PDB entry 7L05 | X-ray diffraction, 2.21 A resolution | chains B and F of the 6 polymer chains in the assembly

== Chain B ==
Protein: Tubulin beta chain
From: Sus scrofa
UniProt: P02554 (TBB_PIG); the author numbering skips numbers that UniProt does not, so the offset changes along the chain: 1-358 = UniProt 1-358; 367-453 = UniProt 359-445
Sequence (445 residues; numbered 1 to 453; 8 numbers in that range are skipped by the numbering (no residue carries them; nothing is unmodelled there); the number before each row is that of its first residue):
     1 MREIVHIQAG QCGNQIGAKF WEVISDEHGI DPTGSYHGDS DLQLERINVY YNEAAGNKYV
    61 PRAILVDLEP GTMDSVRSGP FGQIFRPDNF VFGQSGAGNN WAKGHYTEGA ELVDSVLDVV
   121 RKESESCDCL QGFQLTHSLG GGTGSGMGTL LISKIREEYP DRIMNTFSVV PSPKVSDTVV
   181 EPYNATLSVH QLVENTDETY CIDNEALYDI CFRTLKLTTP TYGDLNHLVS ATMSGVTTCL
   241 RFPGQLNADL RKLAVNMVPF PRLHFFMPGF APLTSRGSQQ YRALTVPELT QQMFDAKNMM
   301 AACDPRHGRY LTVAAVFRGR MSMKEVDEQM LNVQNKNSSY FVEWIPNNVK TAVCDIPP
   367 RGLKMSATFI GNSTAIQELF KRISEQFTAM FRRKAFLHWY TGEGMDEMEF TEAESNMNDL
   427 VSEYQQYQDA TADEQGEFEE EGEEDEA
Not modelled in the structure: 276-281, 367, 437-453
Curated features (UniProtKB/Swiss-Prot):
  - motif: Met1 to Ile4 (MREI motif)
  - binding site (GTP): Gln11, Glu69, Ser138, Gly142, Thr143, Gly144, Asn204, Asn226
  - binding site (Mg(2+)): Glu69
  - modified residue: Ser40 (Phosphoserine), Lys58 (N6-acetyllysine), Ser172 (Phosphoserine), Thr285 (Phosphothreonine), Thr290 (Phosphothreonine), Arg318 (Omega-N-methylarginine), Glu446 (5-glutamyl polyglutamate)
  - cross-link (Glycyl lysine isopeptide (Lys-Gly)): Lys58 (interchain with G-Cter in ubiquitin), Lys324 (interchain with G-Cter in ubiquitin)

== Chain F ==
Protein: Tubulin Tyrosine Ligase
From: Gallus gallus
UniProt: E1BQ43 (E1BQ43_CHICK); residues 1-378 here = UniProt positions 1-378
Sequence (384 residues; row label = number of the first residue in the row):
     1 MYTFVVRDEN SSVYAEVSRL LLATGQWKRL RKDNPRFNLM LGERNRLPFG RLGHEPGLVQ
    61 LVNYYRGADK LCRKASLVKL IKTSPELSES CTWFPESYVI YPTNLKTPVA PAQNGIRHLI
   121 NNTRTDEREV FLAAYNRRRE GREGNVWIAK SSAGAKGEGI LISSEASELL DFIDEQGQVH
   181 VIQKYLEKPL LLEPGHRKFD IRSWVLVDHL YNIYLYREGV LRTSSEPYNS ANFQDKTCHL
   241 TNHCIQKEYS KNYGRYEEGN EMFFEEFNQY LMDALNTTLE NSILLQIKHI IRSCLMCIEP
   301 AISTKHLHYQ SFQLFGFDFM VDEELKVWLI EVNGAPACAQ KLYAELCQGI VDVAISSVFP
   361 LADTGQKTSQ PTSIFIKLHH HHHH
Not modelled in the structure: 103-124, 153-159, 176-178, 363-372
Differences from the reference sequence: expression tag (379-384)

== How chain B and chain F interact ==
Residue-residue contacts (13; chain B residue first):
  Arg309(B) - Arg31(F)
  Leu331(B) - Pro56(F)
  Gln334(B) - Arg36(F)  hydrogen bond
  Asn335(B) - Arg36(F)  hydrogen bond
  Asn335(B) - Gly57(F)
  Asn335(B) - Leu58(F)
  Lys336(B) - Met1(F)
  Ser338(B) - Leu30(F)
  Ser338(B) - Asn34(F)  hydrogen bond
  Ser338(B) - Arg36(F)
  Ser339(B) - Arg31(F)
  Glu343(B) - Arg31(F)  salt bridge
  Asn347(B) - Arg36(F)
Other interface residues (no listed pair), chain F (9 interface residues in all): Thr3

== Overview ==
The chain B/chain F interface involves 9 residues from each chain; the contacts include 3 hydrogen bonds and 1
salt bridge. Polar contacts include Glu343(B)-Arg31(F), Gln334(B)-Arg36(F) and Asn335(B)-Arg36(F). UniProt
lists 8 GTP-binding residues and Mg2+-binding residue Glu69(B) on chain B.
Chain B is Tubulin beta chain (Sus scrofa) and chain F is Tubulin Tyrosine Ligase (Gallus gallus); the
structure, Complex of novel maytansinoid M24 bound to T2R-TTL (two tubulin alpha/beta heterodimers, RB3
stathmin-like domain, and ..., was determined by X-ray diffraction.
